Entry 5VVS (electron microscopy, 6.40 A resolution (low resolution: residue-level contacts below are approximate; hydrogen-bond / salt-bridge calls are withheld)); this record covers chains A and I of the 15 polymer chains in the assembly.

# Chain A
Molecule: DNA-directed RNA polymerase II subunit RPB1
Source organism: Saccharomyces cerevisiae (strain ATCC 204508 / S288c)
Notes: EC 2.7.7.6
UniProtKB: P04050 (RPB1_YEAST); residues 1-1733 here = UniProt positions 1-1733
Amino-acid sequence (1733 residues; numbered 1 to 1733; the number before each row is that of its first residue):
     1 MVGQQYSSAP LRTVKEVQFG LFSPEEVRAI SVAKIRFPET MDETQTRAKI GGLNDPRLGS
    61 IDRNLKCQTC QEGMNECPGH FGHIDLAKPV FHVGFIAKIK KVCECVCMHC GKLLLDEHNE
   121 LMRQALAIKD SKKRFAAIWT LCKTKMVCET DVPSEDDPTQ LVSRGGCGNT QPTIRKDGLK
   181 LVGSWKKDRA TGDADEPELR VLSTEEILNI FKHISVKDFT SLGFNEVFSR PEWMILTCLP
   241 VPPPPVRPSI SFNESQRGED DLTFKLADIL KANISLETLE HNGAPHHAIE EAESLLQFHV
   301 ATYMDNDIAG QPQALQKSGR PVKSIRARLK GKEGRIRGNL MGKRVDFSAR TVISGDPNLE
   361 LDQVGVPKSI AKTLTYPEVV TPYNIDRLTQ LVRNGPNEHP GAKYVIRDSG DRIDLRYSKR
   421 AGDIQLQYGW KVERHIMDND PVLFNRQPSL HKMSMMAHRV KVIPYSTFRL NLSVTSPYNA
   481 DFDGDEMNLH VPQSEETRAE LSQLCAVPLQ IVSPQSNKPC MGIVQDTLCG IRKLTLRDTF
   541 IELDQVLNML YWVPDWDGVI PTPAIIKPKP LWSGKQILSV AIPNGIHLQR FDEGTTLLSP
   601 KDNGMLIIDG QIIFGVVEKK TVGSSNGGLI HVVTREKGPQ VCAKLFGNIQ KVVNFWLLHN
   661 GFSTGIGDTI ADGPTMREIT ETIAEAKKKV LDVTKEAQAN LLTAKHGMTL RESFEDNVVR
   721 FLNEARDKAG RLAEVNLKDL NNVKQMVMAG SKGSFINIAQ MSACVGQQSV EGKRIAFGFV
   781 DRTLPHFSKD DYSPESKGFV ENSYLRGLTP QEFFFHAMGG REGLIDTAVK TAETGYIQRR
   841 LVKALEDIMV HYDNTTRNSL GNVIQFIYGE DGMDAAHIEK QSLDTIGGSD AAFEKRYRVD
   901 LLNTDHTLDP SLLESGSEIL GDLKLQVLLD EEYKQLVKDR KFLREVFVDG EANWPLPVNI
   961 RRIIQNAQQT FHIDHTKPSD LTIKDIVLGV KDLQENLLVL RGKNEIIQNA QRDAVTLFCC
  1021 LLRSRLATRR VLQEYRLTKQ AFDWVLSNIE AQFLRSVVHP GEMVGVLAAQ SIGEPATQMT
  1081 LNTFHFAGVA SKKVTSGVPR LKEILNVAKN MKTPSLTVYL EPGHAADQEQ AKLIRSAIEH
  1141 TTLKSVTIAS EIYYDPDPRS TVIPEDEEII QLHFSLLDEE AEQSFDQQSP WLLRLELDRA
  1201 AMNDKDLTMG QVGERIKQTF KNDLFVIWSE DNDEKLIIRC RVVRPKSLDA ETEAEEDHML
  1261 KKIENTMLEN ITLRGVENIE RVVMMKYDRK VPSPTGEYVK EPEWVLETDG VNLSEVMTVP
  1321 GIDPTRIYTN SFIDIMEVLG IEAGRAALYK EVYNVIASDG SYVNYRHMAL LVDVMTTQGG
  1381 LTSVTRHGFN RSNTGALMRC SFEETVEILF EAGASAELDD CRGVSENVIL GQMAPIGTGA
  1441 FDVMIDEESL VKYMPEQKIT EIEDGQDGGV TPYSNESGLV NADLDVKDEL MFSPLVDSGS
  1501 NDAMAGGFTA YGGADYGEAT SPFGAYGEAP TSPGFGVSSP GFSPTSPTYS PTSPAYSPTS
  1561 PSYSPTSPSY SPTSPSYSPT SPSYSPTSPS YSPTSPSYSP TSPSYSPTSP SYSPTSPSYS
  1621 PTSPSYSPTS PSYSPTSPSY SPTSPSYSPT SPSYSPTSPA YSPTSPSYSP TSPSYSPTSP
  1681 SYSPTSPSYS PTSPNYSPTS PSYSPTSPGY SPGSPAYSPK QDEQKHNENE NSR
Unresolved in the structure: 1-7, 1463-1733
Ion coordination: Zn2+ site 1: C67, E72, C77, P78; Zn2+ site 2: C107, M108, C110
Swiss-Prot annotation at these positions:
  - region: P248 to D260 (Lid loop), N306 to K323 (Rudder loop), P810 to E822 (Bridging helix)
  - binding site (Zn(2+)): C67, C70, C77, H80, C107, C110, C148, C167
  - binding site (Mg(2+)): D481, D483, D485
  - modified residue: T1471 (Phosphothreonine)
  - cross-link (Glycyl lysine isopeptide (Lys-Gly)): K695 (interchain with G-Cter in ubiquitin), K1246 (interchain with G-Cter in ubiquitin), K1350 (interchain with G-Cter in ubiquitin)
  - natural variant: S1653 to P1659 (deletion: In strain: A364A)
  - mutagenesis: K1246 (K1246R: Impairs ubiquitination during transcription stress)

# Chain I
Molecule: DNA-directed RNA polymerase II subunit RPB9
Source organism: Saccharomyces cerevisiae (strain ATCC 204508 / S288c)
UniProtKB: P27999 (RPB9_YEAST); residues 1-122 here = UniProt positions 1-122
Amino-acid sequence (122 residues; each row starts with the number of its first residue):
     1 MTTFRFCRDC NNMLYPREDK ENNRLLFECR TCSYVEEAGS PLVYRHELIT NIGETAGVVQ
    61 DIGSDPTLPR SDRECPKCHS RENVFFQSQQ RRKDTSMVLF FVCLSCSHIF TSDQKNKRTQ
   121 FS
Ion coordination: Zn2+ site 1: N12, C29, C32; Zn2+ site 2 near C106 (its only coordinating residue here)
Swiss-Prot annotation at these positions:
  - zinc finger: C7 to C32 (C4-type), S71 to T111 (TFIIS-type)
  - binding site (Zn(2+)): C7, C10, C29, C32, C75, C78, C103, C106
  - modified residue: S40 (Phosphoserine)

# How chain A and chain I interact
Residue-residue contacts (60; chain A residue first):
  A697(A) with M97(I)
  Q698(A) with M97(I); V98(I); L99(I); S112(I); D113(I)
  A699(A) with S112(I); D113(I); Q114(I); K115(I)
  N700(A) with S96(I); V98(I); D113(I); K115(I)
  L701(A) with Q114(I); K115(I)
  R711(A) with K93(I); T95(I)
  R782(A) with T67(I)
  S788(A) with T67(I); P69(I)
  K789(A) with D65(I); T67(I); L68(I); P69(I)
  D790(A) with P69(I); F86(I); Q87(I)
  Y792(A) with Q87(I)
  T1147(A) with L48(I); I49(I)
  I1148(A) with E47(I); L48(I); I49(I)
  A1149(A) with H46(I); L48(I)
  S1150(A) with Y44(I); H46(I)
  E1151(A) with L42(I); Y44(I); H46(I); E47(I)
  I1152(A) with P41(I); L42(I); V43(I); Y44(I)
  Y1153(A) with P41(I); L42(I)
  Y1154(A) with N23(I); L25(I); P41(I); V43(I)
  P1156(A) with N23(I)
  W1191(A) with E18(I); V43(I)
  E1253(A) with K20(I)
  A1254(A) with E18(I); K20(I)
  K1261(A) with Y44(I)
  E1264(A) with Y44(I)
Other interface residues (no listed pair), chain A (31 interface residues in all): T709, F714, V1146, V1162, D1257, L1268
Other interface residues (no listed pair), chain I (30 interface residues in all): R45, F85

# In short
The interface between chain A and chain I involves 31 residues on one side and 30 on the other. UniProt lists
8 Zn2+-binding residues, 3 Mg2+-binding residues and one mutagenesis site on chain A; 8 Zn2+-binding residues
on chain I.
Here chain A is DNA-directed RNA polymerase II subunit RPB1 and chain I is DNA-directed RNA polymerase II
subunit RPB9, both from Saccharomyces cerevisiae (strain ATCC 204508 / S288c). Entry 5VVS (RNA pol II
elongation complex) was determined by electron microscopy (same publication as 5VVR).
